Entry 5IXO (X-ray diffraction, 1.74 A resolution); this record covers chain A.

[Chain A]
Name: Receptor-like protein kinase 5
Organism: Arabidopsis thaliana
Notes: EC 2.7.10.1, 2.7.11.1; fragment: ectodomain, residues 20-620
UniProt: P47735 (RLK5_ARATH); numbering as in UniProt (aligned over 20-620)
Chain sequence (616 residues; numbered 15 to 630; the number before each row is that of its first residue):
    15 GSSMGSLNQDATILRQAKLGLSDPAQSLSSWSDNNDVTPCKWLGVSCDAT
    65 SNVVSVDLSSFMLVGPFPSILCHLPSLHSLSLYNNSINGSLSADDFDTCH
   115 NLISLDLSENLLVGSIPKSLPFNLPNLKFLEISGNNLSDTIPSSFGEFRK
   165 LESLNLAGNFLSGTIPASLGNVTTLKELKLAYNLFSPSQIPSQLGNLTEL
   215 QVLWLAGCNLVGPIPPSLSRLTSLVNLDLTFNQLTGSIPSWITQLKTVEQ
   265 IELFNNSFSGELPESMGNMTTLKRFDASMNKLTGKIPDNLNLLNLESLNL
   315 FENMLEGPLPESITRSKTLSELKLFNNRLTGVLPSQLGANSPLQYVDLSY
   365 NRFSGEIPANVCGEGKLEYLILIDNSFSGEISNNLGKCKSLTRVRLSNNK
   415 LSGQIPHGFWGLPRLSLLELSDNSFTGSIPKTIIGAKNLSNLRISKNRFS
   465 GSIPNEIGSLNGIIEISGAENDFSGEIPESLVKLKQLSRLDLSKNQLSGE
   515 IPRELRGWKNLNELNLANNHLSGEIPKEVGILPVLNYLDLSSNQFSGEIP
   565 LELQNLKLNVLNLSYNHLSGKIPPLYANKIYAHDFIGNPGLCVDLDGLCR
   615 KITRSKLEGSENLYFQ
Not modelled in the structure: 15-19, 616-630
Disulfides: Cys54-Cys61, Cys86-Cys113, Cys376-Cys402, Cys606-Cys613
Covalent attachments: N-acetylglucosamine (NAG) linked to Asn98, Asn102, Asn150, Asn185, Asn269, Asn576
Sequence notes: expression tag (15-19, 621-630)
Ion coordination: Mg2+ near Ser481 (its only coordinating residue here)
Swiss-Prot annotation at these positions:
  - glycosylation (N-linked (GlcNAc...) asparagine): Asn98, Asn102, Asn150, Asn185, Asn210, Asn269, Asn282, Asn452, Asn576

[In short]
Covalently linked N-acetylglucosamine: at Asn98, Asn102, Asn150, Asn185, Asn269 and Asn576.
Chain A is Receptor-like protein kinase 5 (Arabidopsis thaliana); the structure, Crystal structure of the
Arabidopsis receptor kinase HAESA LRR ectdomain (apo form), was determined by X-ray diffraction, deposited
together with 5IXQ, 5IXT, 5IYV and 5IYX.
